Entry 6TDZ (electron microscopy, 3.14 A resolution); this record covers chains M and G of the 26 polymer chains in the assembly.

[Chain M]
Molecule: oligomycin sensitivity conferring protein (OSCP)
Source organism: Euglena gracilis
Chain sequence (267 residues; row label = number of the first residue in the row; numbers below 1 keep their minus sign (Met-1 is residue -1)):
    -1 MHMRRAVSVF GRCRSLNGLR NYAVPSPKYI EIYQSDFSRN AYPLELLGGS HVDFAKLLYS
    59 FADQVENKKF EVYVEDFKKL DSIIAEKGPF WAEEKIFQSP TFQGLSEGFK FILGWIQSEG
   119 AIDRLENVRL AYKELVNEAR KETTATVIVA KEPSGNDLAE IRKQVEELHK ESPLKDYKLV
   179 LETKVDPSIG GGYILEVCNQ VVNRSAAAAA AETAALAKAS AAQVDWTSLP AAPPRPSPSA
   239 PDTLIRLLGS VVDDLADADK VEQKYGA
Disordered / not traced: -1 to 21, 265

[Chain G]
Molecule: subunit gamma
Source organism: Euglena gracilis
Chain sequence (306 residues; numbered 1 to 306; the number before each row is that of its first residue):
     1 MPGGGTIRFW REKLEGYKKY HQIVKTIKMV TLAKYRQTVV RTRVRDQTLR YTRKALDAKT
    61 QDDQEVIEKS ECLLYVPITT NRGSCGALNT NMVRYLQEVE NPKMTIISVG KKALDAMTKV
   121 FQDTYRRTIL NDMKQAMSFQ FAAYVLEHMN TVPWDRAQIV YNRYHGAASQ KLAIFNLPKF
   181 EDWKQKLEED SAGDGKIEED GLLQSLPMKT ALGELEETAV EDFYNFHSCL AVLNAVSENE
   241 LSEYAARIVA VENQLGNITG LMQLADYTYN KTRKELITAE LLEIIGTMTA MHAGKKVGLK
   301 KTEFWK
Disordered / not traced: 1-2, 306

[Chain M / chain G interface]
Pairs across the interface - 20 pairs, chain M then chain G:
  Pro23(M) - Trp305(G)  hydrophobic
  Ile28(M) - Trp305(G)  hydrophobic
  Tyr31(M) - Lys301(G)
  Tyr31(M) - Thr302(G)  hydrogen bond (side chain-backbone)
  Tyr31(M) - Glu303(G)
  Tyr31(M) - Trp305(G)  hydrophobic
  Ser33(M) - Lys301(G)
  Phe35(M) - Lys301(G)
  Ser48(M) - Leu299(G)
  Asp51(M) - Leu299(G)
  Phe95(M) - Phe304(G)  hydrophobic
  Phe109(M) - Phe304(G)
  Phe109(M) - Trp305(G)  hydrophobic
  Gly112(M) - Phe304(G)
  Trp113(M) - Leu299(G)  hydrophobic
  Trp113(M) - Lys301(G)
  Trp113(M) - Phe304(G)
  Ser116(M) - Phe304(G)
  Glu117(M) - Leu299(G)
  Glu117(M) - Lys301(G)
Interface residues without a listed pair, chain G (8 interface residues in all): Val297, Lys300

[Summary]
Chain M and chain G form an interface of 13 and 8 residues respectively; the contacts include 1 hydrogen bond.
Its one hydrogen-bonded contact is Tyr31(M)-Thr302(G).
Chain M is oligomycin sensitivity conferring protein (OSCP) and chain G is subunit gamma, both from Euglena
gracilis; the structure, Cryo-EM structure of Euglena gracilis mitochondrial ATP synthase, OSCP/F1/c-ring,
rotational state 2, was determined by electron microscopy (same publication as 6TDU, 6TDV, 6TDW, 6TDX, 6TDY
and 6TE0).
